PDB entry 8QZX | electron microscopy, 3.01 A resolution | chains C and D of the 5 polymer chains in the assembly

[Chain C (and D)]
Protein: Deoxyhypusine synthase related protein, putative
From: Trichomonas vaginalis
Notes: chain D of this document is another copy of the same molecule, construct and numbering; everything in this record applies to it too
UniProtKB: A2DTB8 (A2DTB8_TRIV3); residues 0-363 here correspond to UniProt positions 1-364 (UniProt number = residue number + 1)
Amino-acid sequence (364 residues; row label = number of the first residue in the row; numbering starts at 0):
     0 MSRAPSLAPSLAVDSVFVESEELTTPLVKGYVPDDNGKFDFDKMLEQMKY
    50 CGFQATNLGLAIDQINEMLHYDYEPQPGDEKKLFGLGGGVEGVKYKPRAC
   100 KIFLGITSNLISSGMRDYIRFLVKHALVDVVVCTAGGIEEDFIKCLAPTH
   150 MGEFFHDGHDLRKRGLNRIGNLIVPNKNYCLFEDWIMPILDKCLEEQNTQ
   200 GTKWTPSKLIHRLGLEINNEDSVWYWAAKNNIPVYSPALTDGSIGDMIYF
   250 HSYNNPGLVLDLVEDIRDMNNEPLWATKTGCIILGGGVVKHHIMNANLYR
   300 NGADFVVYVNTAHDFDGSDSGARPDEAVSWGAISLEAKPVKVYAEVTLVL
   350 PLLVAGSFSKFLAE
Disordered / not traced: 0-25, 75-78 (chain D: 0-23, 35-37, 75-80, 151-153)
Differences from the reference sequence: engineered mutation Ala331 (Lys332 in A2DTB8)
Residues lining bound ligands:
  - NAD (nicotinamide-adenine-dinucleotide), molecule 1: Thr106, Ser107, Asn108, Leu109, Thr133, Ala134, Gly135, Ile168, Asp240, Gly284, Gly285, Gly286, Val287, Val308, Asn309, Thr310, Ala311, Ser319, Ala343, Glu344, Val345
  - NAD, molecule 2: Gly286, Val287, His290, Asp315, Gly316, Ser317, Asp318, Ser319
  - spermidine (SPD), molecule 1: Asn166, Arg167, Ile168, Tyr178, Asp245
  - spermidine (SPD), molecule 2: His290, Asn294, Leu297, Asp318, Glu325, Trp329

[Interface between chain C and chain D]
Residue-residue contacts (112):
  Asn108(C) with Gly316(D); Ser317(D)
  Phe153(C) with Asp313(D); Phe314(D); Arg322(D)
  Asp156(C) with Asp324(D)
  Gly157(C) with Asp324(D); Ser328(D)
  His158(C) with Val327(D); Leu334(D), hydrogen bond (side chain-backbone)
  Leu160(C) with Ser328(D)
  Arg161(C) with Val327(D); Ser328(D); Trp329(D), hydrogen bond (side chain-backbone); Gly330(D)
  Lys162(C) with Leu334(D)
  Leu165(C) with Ser328(D), hydrogen bond (backbone-side chain)
  Asn166(C) with Ser328(D); Trp329(D)
  Arg167(C) with Arg322(D); Glu325(D), salt bridge; Ser328(D); Trp329(D)
  Ile168(C) with Gly316(D); Glu325(D)
  Gly169(C) with Gly316(D); Glu325(D), hydrogen bond (backbone-side chain)
  Pro236(C) with Asp240(D); Leu261(D)
  Thr239(C) with Leu261(D); Ile265(D)
  Asp240(C) with Val287(D); His290(D), salt bridge; His291(D), salt bridge
  Asp245(C) with Tyr298(D)
  Ile247(C) with Val262(D), hydrophobic
  Tyr248(C) with Ile265(D), hydrophobic; Arg266(D); Asn269(D); Asn270(D), hydrogen bond; Tyr298(D), hydrophobic
  Phe249(C) with Tyr298(D)
  Ser251(C) with Val262(D); Arg266(D), hydrogen bond
  Tyr252(C) with Arg266(D); Asn270(D), hydrogen bond
  Leu257(C) with Asp260(D); Val262(D)
  Val258(C) with Val258(D), hydrophobic; Asp260(D)
  Leu259(C) with Leu259(D); Asp260(D), hydrogen bond (backbone-side chain); Leu261(D), hydrogen bond (backbone-backbone); Val262(D)
  Asp260(C) with Leu257(D); Val258(D); Leu259(D), hydrogen bond (side chain-backbone)
  Leu261(C) with Pro236(D); Thr239(D); Leu259(D); Leu261(D), hydrophobic
  Val262(C) with Ile247(D), hydrophobic; Ser251(D); Leu257(D); Leu259(D)
  Ile265(C) with Thr239(D); Gly244(D); Tyr248(D)
  Arg266(C) with Tyr248(D); Ser251(D), hydrogen bond; Tyr252(D)
  Asn270(C) with Tyr248(D), hydrogen bond; Tyr252(D), hydrogen bond
  Val287(C) with Asp240(D); Val287(D), hydrophobic
  His290(C) with Asp240(D), salt bridge
  Asn294(C) with Gly241(D)
  Leu297(C) with Arg161(D)
  Tyr298(C) with Asp245(D); Tyr248(D), hydrophobic; Phe249(D)
  Thr310(C) with Phe314(D); Asp315(D), hydrogen bond
  Phe314(C) with Thr310(D)
  Asp315(C) with Thr310(D), hydrogen bond; Glu344(D)
  Gly316(C) with Asn108(D); Ile168(D); Gly169(D)
  Ser317(C) with Asn108(D)
  Arg322(C) with Arg167(D)
  Asp324(C) with Asp156(D); Gly157(D), hydrogen bond (side chain-backbone); His158(D), salt bridge
  Glu325(C) with Arg167(D), salt bridge; Ile168(D); Gly169(D)
  Val327(C) with Gly157(D); His158(D); Arg161(D)
  Ser328(C) with Gly157(D); Leu160(D); Arg161(D); Leu165(D), hydrogen bond (side chain-backbone); Asn166(D); Arg167(D), hydrogen bond (side chain-backbone)
  Trp329(C) with Arg161(D), hydrogen bond (backbone-side chain); Asn166(D)
  Gly330(C) with Arg161(D)
  Leu334(C) with His158(D), hydrogen bond (backbone-side chain); Lys162(D)
  Glu344(C) with Asp315(D)
Interface residues without a listed pair, chain C (58 interface residues in all): Phe154, His155, Ala237, Gly241, Gly244, Asn269, His291, Asp318
Interface residues without a listed pair, chain D (57 interface residues in all): Phe154, His155, Ala237, Asn294, Asp318

[In short]
Chain C and chain D form an interface of 58 and 57 residues respectively; the contacts include 20 hydrogen
bonds and 6 salt bridges. Polar pairs include Arg167(C)-Glu325(D), Asp240(C)-His290(D) and
Asp240(C)-His291(D). Bound to chain C: NAD and spermidine.
Chain C and chain D are both Deoxyhypusine synthase related protein, putative (Trichomonas vaginalis); the
structure, CryoEM structure of DHS-eIF5A complex structure from Trichomonas vaginalis, was determined by
electron microscopy (same publication as 8QZV and 8QZW).
